PDB entry 6WB9 | electron microscopy, 3.00 A resolution | chains 3 and 6 of the 8 polymer chains in the assembly

# Chain 3
Molecule: ER membrane protein complex subunit 3
Organism: Saccharomyces cerevisiae W303
UniProt: P36039 (EMC3_YEAST); numbering as in UniProt (aligned over 1-253)
Chain sequence (253 residues; row label = number of the first residue in the row):
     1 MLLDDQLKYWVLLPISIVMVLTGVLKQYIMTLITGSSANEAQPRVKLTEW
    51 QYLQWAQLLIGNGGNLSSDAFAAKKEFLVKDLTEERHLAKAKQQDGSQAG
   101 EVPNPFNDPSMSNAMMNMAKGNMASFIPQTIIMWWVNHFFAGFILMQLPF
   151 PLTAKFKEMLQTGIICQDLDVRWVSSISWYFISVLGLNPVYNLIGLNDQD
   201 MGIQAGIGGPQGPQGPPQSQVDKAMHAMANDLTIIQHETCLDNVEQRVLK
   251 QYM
Disordered / not traced: 86-121, 200-219
From the paper describing this entry:
  - mutagenesis - K26L: decreased growth in response to 37 degC
  - mutagenesis - K26L: decreased localization to Mrh1 and Fet3
  - mutagenesis - K26L: unchanged stability

# Chain 6
Molecule: ER membrane protein complex subunit 6
Organism: Saccharomyces cerevisiae W303
UniProt: Q12431 (EMC6_YEAST); residue numbers follow UniProt; this construct covers 1-108
Chain sequence (108 residues; row label = number of the first residue in the row):
     1 MSSNEEVFTQINATANVVDNKKRLLFVQDSSALVLGLVAGFLQIESVHGF
    51 IWFLILYNLINVIYIVWICQLQPGKFYQSPLQDIFFESFFREITGFVMAW
   101 TFGYALIG
Disordered / not traced: 1-9, 108
Construct notes: conflict Gln82 (His in Q12431)

# How chain 3 and chain 6 interact
Pairs across the interface (48; chain 3 residue first):
  Lys8(3) with Ala105(6), hydrogen bond (side chain-backbone)
  Tyr9(3) with Leu106(6), hydrophobic
  Leu12(3) with Ala105(6), hydrophobic; Leu106(6), hydrophobic
  Leu13(3) with Phe102(6), hydrophobic
  Met146(3) with Ala105(6), hydrophobic
  Gln147(3) with Tyr104(6)
  Leu148(3) with Thr101(6); Tyr104(6)
  Pro149(3) with Ile44(6); Glu45(6); Ser46(6), hydrogen bond (backbone-backbone); Trp100(6); Thr101(6); Tyr104(6), hydrophobic
  Phe150(3) with Ser46(6); Val97(6), hydrophobic; Trp100(6), hydrophobic; Thr101(6)
  Pro151(3) with Ser46(6)
  Arg172(3) with Glu45(6), salt bridge; Tyr104(6)
  Trp179(3) with Met98(6); Thr101(6); Phe102(6), hydrophobic
  Ile182(3) with Met98(6), hydrophobic; Thr101(6)
  Ser183(3) with Met98(6)
  Leu185(3) with Thr94(6), hydrogen bond (backbone-side chain)
  Gly186(3) with Thr94(6); Gly95(6); Met98(6)
  Leu187(3) with Met98(6)
  Asn188(3) with Arg91(6), hydrogen bond (backbone-side chain)
  Pro189(3) with Asp29(6); Leu33(6), hydrophobic; Glu92(6); Gly95(6)
  Val190(3) with Leu33(6), hydrophobic; Met98(6), hydrophobic
  Asn192(3) with Leu25(6); Asp29(6), hydrogen bond; Arg91(6)
  Leu193(3) with Phe26(6), hydrophobic; Asp29(6); Ser30(6); Leu33(6), hydrophobic
  Asp198(3) with Arg91(6), salt bridge
Other interface residues (no listed pair), chain 6 (21 interface residues in all): Phe50

# Summary
Chain 3 and chain 6 form an interface of 23 and 21 residues respectively, with 5 hydrogen bonds and 2 salt
bridges. Polar contacts include Arg172(3)-Glu45(6), Asp198(3)-Arg91(6) and Lys8(3)-Ala105(6). From the paper:
K26L of chain 3 reduces growth in response to 37 degC; K26L of chain 3 reduces localization to Mrh1 and Fet3.
Here chain 3 is ER membrane protein complex subunit 3 and chain 6 is ER membrane protein complex subunit 6,
both from Saccharomyces cerevisiae W303. Entry 6WB9 (Structure of the S. cerevisiae ER membrane complex) was
determined by electron microscopy.
